PDB entry 7W3P | X-ray diffraction, 1.77 A resolution | chains A and B

== Chain A ==
Name: Nuclear receptor ROR-gamma
Source organism: Homo sapiens
UniProtKB: P51449 (RORG_HUMAN); residue numbers follow UniProt; this construct covers 262-507
Amino-acid sequence (246 residues; numbered 262 to 507; the number before each row is that of its first residue):
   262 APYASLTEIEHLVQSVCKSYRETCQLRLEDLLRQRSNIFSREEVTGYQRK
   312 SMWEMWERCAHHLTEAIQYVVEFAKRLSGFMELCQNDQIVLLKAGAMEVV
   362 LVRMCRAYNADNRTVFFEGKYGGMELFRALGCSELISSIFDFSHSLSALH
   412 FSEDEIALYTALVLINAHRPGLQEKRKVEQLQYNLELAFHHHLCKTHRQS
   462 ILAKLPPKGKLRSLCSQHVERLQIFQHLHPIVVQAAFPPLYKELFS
Not modelled in the structure: 262-264
Ligand contacts: Panaxadiol (88K; (3S,5R,8R,9R,10R,12R,13R,14R,17S)-4,4,8,10,14-pentamethyl-17-[(2R)-2,6,6-trimethyloxan-2-yl]-2,3,5,6,7,9,11,12,13,15,16,17-dodecahydro-1H-cyclopenta[a]phenanthrene-3,12-diol): Trp317, Cys320, Ala321, His323, Leu324, Ala327, Met358, Val361, Leu362, Met365, Ala368, Val376, Phe377, Phe378, Phe388, Leu391, Cys393, Leu396, Ile397, Ile400, His479, Tyr502
UniProt features mapped onto this chain:
  - motif: Leu501 to Phe506 (AF-2)
  - mutagenesis: Ala327 (A327F: Completely abolishes transcriptional activity), Phe378 (F378Q: Completely abolishes transcriptional activity), Ile397 (I397N: Nearly abolishes transcriptional activity)

== Chain B ==
Name: Peptide from Nuclear receptor coactivator 2
UniProtKB: Q15596 (NCOA2_HUMAN); residues 685-697 here correspond to UniProt positions 686-698 (UniProt number = residue number + 1)
Amino-acid sequence (13 residues; each row starts with the number of its first residue):
   685 KHKILHRLLQDSS
Not modelled in the structure: 685-686, 695-697

== Chain A / chain B interface ==
Pairs across the interface (16):
  Lys336(A) - Leu692(B)  hydrogen bond (side chain-backbone)
  Lys336(A) - Leu693(B)
  Lys336(A) - Gln694(B)
  Phe341(A) - Leu693(B)  hydrophobic
  Met342(A) - Leu693(B)
  Gln346(A) - His690(B)  hydrogen bond
  Gln349(A) - Leu693(B)
  Ile350(A) - Leu693(B)  hydrophobic
  Leu353(A) - Leu693(B)  hydrophobic
  Pro500(A) - Ile688(B)  hydrophobic
  Leu501(A) - Leu689(B)  hydrophobic
  Leu501(A) - Leu692(B)  hydrophobic
  Glu504(A) - Lys687(B)
  Glu504(A) - Ile688(B)  hydrogen bond (side chain-backbone)
  Glu504(A) - Leu689(B)  hydrogen bond (side chain-backbone)
  Leu505(A) - Leu689(B)  hydrophobic
Interface residues without a listed pair, chain A (12 interface residues in all): Val332

== Overview ==
The interface between chain A and chain B involves 12 residues on one side and 7 on the other; the contacts
include 4 hydrogen bonds. Polar contacts include Lys336(A)-Leu692(B), Gln346(A)-His690(B) and
Glu504(A)-Ile688(B). Chain A binds Panaxadiol. From UniProt: 3 mutagenesis sites on chain A.
Here chain A is Nuclear receptor ROR-gamma (Homo sapiens) and chain B is Peptide from Nuclear receptor
coactivator 2. Entry 7W3P (Crystal structure of RORgamma in complex with natural inverse agonist) was
determined by X-ray diffraction.
